PDB entry 7XKE | electron microscopy, 2.90 A resolution | chains B and N of the 5 polymer chains in the assembly

Chain B:
Protein: Guanine nucleotide-binding protein G(I)/G(S)/G(T) subunit beta-1
From: Homo sapiens
Reference sequence: P62873 (GBB1_HUMAN); residue numbers follow UniProt; this construct covers 2-340
Chain sequence (358 residues; numbered -17 to 340; the number before each row is that of its first residue; numbers below 1 keep their minus sign (Met-17 is residue -17)):
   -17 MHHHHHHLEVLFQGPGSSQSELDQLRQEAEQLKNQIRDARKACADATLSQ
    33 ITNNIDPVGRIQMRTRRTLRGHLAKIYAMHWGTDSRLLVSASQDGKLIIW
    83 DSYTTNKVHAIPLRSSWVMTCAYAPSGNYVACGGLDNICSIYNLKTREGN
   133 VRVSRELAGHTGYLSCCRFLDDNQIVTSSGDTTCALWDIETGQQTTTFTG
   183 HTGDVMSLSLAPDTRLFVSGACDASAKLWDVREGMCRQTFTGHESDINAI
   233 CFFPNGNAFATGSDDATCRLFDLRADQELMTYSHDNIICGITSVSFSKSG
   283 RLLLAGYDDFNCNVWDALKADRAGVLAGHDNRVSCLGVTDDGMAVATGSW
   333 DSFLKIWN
Unresolved in the structure: -17 to 3
Differences from the reference sequence: initiating methionine (-17); expression tag (-16 to 1)
Swiss-Prot annotation at these positions:
  - modified residue: Ser2 (N-acetylserine), His266 (Phosphohistidine)
  - natural variant: Leu30 (L30F: In MRD42; uncertain significance), Arg52 (R52G: In MRD42), Gly64 (G64V: In MRD42), Asp76 (D76E: In MRD42; D76G: In MRD42), Gly77 (G77S: In MRD42), Lys78 (K78R: In MRD42), Ile80 (I80N: In MRD42; I80T: In MRD42), His91 (H91R: In MRD42; uncertain significance), Ala92 (A92T: In MRD42), Pro94 (P94S: In MRD42), Leu95 (L95P: In MRD42), Arg96 (R96L: In MRD42), 5 further natural variant entries in UniProt

Chain N:
Protein: NB35
From: Camelus bactrianus
Chain sequence (128 residues; row label = number of the first residue in the row):
     1 QVQLQESGGGLVQPGGSLRLSCAASGFTFSNYKMNWVRQAPGKGLEWVSD
    51 ISQSGASISYTGSVKGRFTISRDNAKNTLYLQMNSLKPEDTAVYYCARCP
   101 APFTRDCFDVTSTTYAYRGQGTQVTVSS
Unresolved in the structure: 128
Disulfide bonds: Cys22-Cys96, Cys99-Cys107

How chain B and chain N interact:
Residue-residue contacts - 16 pairs, chain B then chain N:
  Arg8(B) - Gln120(N)  hydrogen bond
  Glu12(B) - Gln3(N)  hydrogen bond
  Lys15(B) - Gln1(N)
  Cys204(B) - Tyr117(N)  hydrogen bond (backbone-side chain)
  Asp205(B) - Tyr117(N)
  Thr223(B) - Gln1(N)
  Glu226(B) - Gly26(N)
  Glu226(B) - Phe27(N)
  Glu226(B) - Thr28(N)
  Glu226(B) - Tyr32(N)
  Glu226(B) - Arg98(N)  hydrogen bond (backbone-side chain)
  Ser227(B) - Ala101(N)  hydrogen bond (side chain-backbone)
  Ser227(B) - Tyr117(N)
  Asp228(B) - Tyr117(N)  hydrogen bond
  Asp246(B) - Pro102(N)
  Asp247(B) - Tyr32(N)
Other interface residues (no listed pair), chain B (15 interface residues in all): Thr184, Ala206, His225, Ile270
Other interface residues (no listed pair), chain N (16 interface residues in all): Val2, Pro100, Phe103, Thr114, Ala116

In short:
The interface between chain B and chain N involves 15 residues on one side and 16 on the other, with 6
hydrogen bonds. Among the polar pairs are Arg8(B)-Gln120(N), Glu12(B)-Gln3(N) and Cys204(B)-Tyr117(N).
Here chain B is Guanine nucleotide-binding protein G(I)/G(S)/G(T) subunit beta-1 (Homo sapiens) and chain N is
NB35 (Camelus bactrianus). Entry 7XKE (Cryo-EM structure of DHEA-ADGRG2-FL-Gs complex) was determined by
electron microscopy, deposited together with 7XKD and 7XKF.
